PDB entry 3Q1G | X-ray diffraction, 2.50 A resolution | chain A

# Chain A
Protein: Benzoyl-CoA oxygenase component B
Source organism: Azoarcus evansii
Notes: EC 1.14.12.21; engineered mutation(s): c-terminal strep tag
UniProt: Q9AIX7 (BOXB_AZOEV); numbering as in UniProt (aligned over 1-473)
Amino-acid sequence (481 residues; each row starts with the number of its first residue):
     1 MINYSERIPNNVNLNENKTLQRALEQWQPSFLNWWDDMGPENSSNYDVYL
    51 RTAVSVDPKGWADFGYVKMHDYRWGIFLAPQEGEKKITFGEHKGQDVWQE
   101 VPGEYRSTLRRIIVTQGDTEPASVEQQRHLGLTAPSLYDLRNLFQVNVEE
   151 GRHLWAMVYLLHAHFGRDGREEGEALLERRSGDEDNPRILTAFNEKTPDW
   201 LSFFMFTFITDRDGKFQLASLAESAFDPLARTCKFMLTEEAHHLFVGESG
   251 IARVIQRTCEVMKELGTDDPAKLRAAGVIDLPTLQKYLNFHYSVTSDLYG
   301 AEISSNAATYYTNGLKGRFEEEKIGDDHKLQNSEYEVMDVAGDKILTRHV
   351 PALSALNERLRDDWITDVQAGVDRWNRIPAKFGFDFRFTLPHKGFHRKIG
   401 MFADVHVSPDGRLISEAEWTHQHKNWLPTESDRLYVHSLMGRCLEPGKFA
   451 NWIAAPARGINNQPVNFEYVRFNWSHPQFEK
Disordered / not traced: 1-4, 476-481
Bound ions: Fe ion site 1: Glu120, Glu150, His153 (together with hydroxide ion); Fe ion site 2: Glu150, Asp211, Glu240, His243 (together with hydroxide ion)
Residues lining bound ligands: hydroxide ion (OH): Glu120, Glu150, His153, Asp211, Glu240, His243

# In short
Bound to chain A: hydroxide ion. Glu120, Glu150 and His153 coordinate Fe ion site 1. Glu150, Asp211, Glu240
and His243 form the Fe ion site 2.
Chain A is Benzoyl-CoA oxygenase component B (Azoarcus evansii); the structure, Crystal Structure of BoxB
crystallized with PEG, was determined by X-ray diffraction, deposited together with 3PER, 3PF7 and 3PM5.
